4H4C - chain A; structure by X-ray diffraction, 1.80 A resolution.

== Chain A ==
Name: 4-hydroxy-3-methylbut-2-enyl diphosphate reductase
From: Escherichia coli
Notes: EC 1.17.1.2
UniProtKB: P62623 (ISPH_ECOLI); numbering as in UniProt (aligned over 1-315)
Sequence (323 residues; each row starts with the number of its first residue; numbers below 1 keep their minus sign (His-7 is residue -7)):
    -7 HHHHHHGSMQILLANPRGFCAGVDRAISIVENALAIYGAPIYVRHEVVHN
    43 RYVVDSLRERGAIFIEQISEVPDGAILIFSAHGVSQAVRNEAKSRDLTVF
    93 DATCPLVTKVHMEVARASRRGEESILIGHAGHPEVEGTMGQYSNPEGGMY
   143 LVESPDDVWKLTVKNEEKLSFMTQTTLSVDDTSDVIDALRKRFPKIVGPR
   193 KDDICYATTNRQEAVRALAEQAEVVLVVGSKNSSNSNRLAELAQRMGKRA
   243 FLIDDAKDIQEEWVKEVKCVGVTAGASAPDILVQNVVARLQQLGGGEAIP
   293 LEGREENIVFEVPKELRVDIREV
Disordered / not traced: -7 to 0, 310-315
Construct notes: expression tag (-7 to 0)
Ion coordination: 4Fe-4S cluster Fe: Cys12, Cys96, Cys197
Ligand contacts:
  - 10D ((2E)-4-fluoro-3-methylbut-2-en-1-yl trihydrogen diphosphate): Val15, Val40, His41, Ala73, His74, Cys96, His124, Glu126, Thr167, Thr168, Asn224, Ser225, Ser226, Asn227, Ala268, Ser269
  - 4Fe-4S cluster (SF4): Cys12, Ala13, Gly14, Val15, Cys96, Leu98, Val99, Thr167, Thr168, Cys197, Tyr198, Ala199, Thr200, Ala268
Swiss-Prot annotation at these positions:
  - active site: Glu126 (Proton donor)
  - binding site ([4Fe-4S] cluster): Cys12, Cys96, Cys197
  - binding site ((2E)-4-hydroxy-3-methylbut-2-enyl diphosphate): His41, His74, His124, Thr167, Ser225, Ser226, Asn227, Ser269
  - binding site (dimethylallyl diphosphate): His41, His74, His124, Ser225, Ser226, Asn227, Ser269
  - binding site (isopentenyl diphosphate): His41, His74, His124, Ser225, Ser226, Asn227, Ser269
  - mutagenesis: Cys12 (C12S: Loss of catalytic activity), His41 (H41N: No effect on catalytic activity), His74 (H74N: Reduces catalytic activity 2-fold), Cys96 (C96S: Loss of catalytic activity), Val99 (V99A: No effect on catalytic activity), His124 (H124N: Loss of catalytic activity), Glu126 (E126D/Q: Loss of catalytic activity), Thr167 (T167C: Reduces catalytic activity 3-fold; T167S: No effect on catalytic activity), Cys197 (C197S: Loss of catalytic activity), Ser225 (S225C: Loss of catalytic activity), Asn227 (N227Q: Reduces catalytic activity 20-fold)
Reported in the primary citation:
  - binding site for 10D: Ala73, His74

== In short ==
Bound to chain A: 4Fe-4S cluster and compound 10D. The 4Fe-4S cluster Fe site is built by Cys12, Cys96 and
Cys197. Curated annotation (UniProt) lists active-site residue Glu126, 3 [4Fe-4S] cluster-binding residues, 8
(2E)-4-hydroxy-3-methylbut-2-enyl diphosphate-binding residues and 7 dimethylallyl diphosphate-binding
residues. From the paper: a binding site for 10D at Ala73 and His74.
Chain A is 4-hydroxy-3-methylbut-2-enyl diphosphate reductase (Escherichia coli); the structure, IspH in
complex with (E)-4-fluoro-3-methylbut-2-enyl diphosphate, was determined by X-ray diffraction together with
4H4D and 4H4E from the same study.
